Entry 8DFS (electron microscopy, 3.00 A resolution); this record covers chains A and I of the 13 polymer chains in the assembly.

[Chain A]
Molecule: pre-crRNA processing endonuclease
From: Desulfovibrio vulgaris
Notes: EC 3.1.-.-
UniProtKB: Q72WF9 (Q72WF9_DESVH); residues 1-227 here = UniProt positions 1-227
Chain sequence (227 residues; each row starts with the number of its first residue):
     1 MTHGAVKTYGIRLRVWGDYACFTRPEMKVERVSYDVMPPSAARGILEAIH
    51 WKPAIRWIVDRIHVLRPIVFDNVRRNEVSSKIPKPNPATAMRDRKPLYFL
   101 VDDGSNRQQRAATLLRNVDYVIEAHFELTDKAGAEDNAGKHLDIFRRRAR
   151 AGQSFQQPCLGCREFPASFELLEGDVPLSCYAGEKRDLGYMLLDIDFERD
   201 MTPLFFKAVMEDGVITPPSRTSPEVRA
Disordered / not traced: 1-7

[Chain I]
Molecule: CRISPR-associated protein, CT1133 family
From: Desulfovibrio vulgaris str. Hildenborough
UniProtKB: Q72WF8 (Q72WF8_DESVH); residue numbers follow UniProt; this construct covers 1-612
Chain sequence (612 residues; each row starts with the number of its first residue):
     1 MILQALHGYYQRMSADPDAGMPPYGTSMENISFALVLDAKGTLRGIEDLR
    51 EQEGKKLRPRKMLVPIAEKKGNGIKPNFLWENTSYILGVDAKGKQERTDK
   101 CHAAFIAHIKAYCDTADQDLAAVLQFLEHGEKDLSAFPVSEEVIGSNIVF
   151 RIEGEPGFVHERPAARQAWANCLNRREQGLCGQCLITGERQKPIAQLHPS
   201 IKGGRDGVRGAQAVASIVSFNNTAFESYGKEQSINAPVSQEAAFSYVTAL
   251 NYLLNPSNRQKVTIADATVVFWAERSSPAEDIFAGMFDPPSTTAKPESSN
   301 GTPPEDSEEGSQPDTARDDPHAAARMHDLLVAIRSGKRATDIMPDMDESV
   351 RFHVLGLSPNAARLSVRFWEVDTVGHMLDKVGRHYRELEIIPQFNNEQEF
   401 PSLSTLLRQTAVLNKTENISPVLAGGLFRAMLTGGPYPQSLLPAVLGRIR
   451 AEHARPEDKSRYRLEVVTYYRAALIKAYLIRNRKLEVPVSLDPARTDRPY
   501 LLGRLFAVLEKAQEDAVPGANATIKDRYLASASANPGQVFHMLLKNASNH
   551 TAKLRKDPERKGSAIHYEIMMQEIIDNISDFPVTMSSDEQGLFMIGYYHQ
   601 RKALFTKKNKEN
Disordered / not traced: 1-2, 112-115, 131-139, 179-180, 291-324, 562-563, 609-612

[Chain A / chain I interface]
Pairs across the interface (44):
  P25(A) with F220(I); A236(I)
  E26(A) with L185(I); V218(I); A236(I)
  M27(A) with V366(I), hydrophobic
  K28(A) with F220(I); F225(I); S227(I), hydrogen bond
  V29(A) with S219(I); F225(I), hydrophobic; R363(I)
  E30(A) with N360(I), hydrogen bond; R363(I), salt bridge; S365(I)
  F70(A) with R429(I), hydrogen bond (backbone-side chain)
  D71(A) with R429(I)
  N72(A) with R367(I), hydrogen bond (side chain-backbone); R429(I)
  V78(A) with A224(I)
  S79(A) with N222(I); T223(I); A224(I), hydrogen bond (backbone-backbone)
  S80(A) with T223(I); A224(I)
  K81(A) with T223(I), hydrogen bond (backbone-side chain); E226(I), hydrogen bond (side chain-backbone)
  Q108(A) with R363(I), hydrogen bond
  Q109(A) with R363(I), hydrogen bond (backbone-side chain)
  R110(A) with F225(I); R363(I)
  Y190(A) with Q4(I); L185(I); T187(I); G188(I)
  I195(A) with Y228(I)
  F197(A) with Y228(I), hydrophobic
  D200(A) with K230(I), salt bridge
  M201(A) with Y228(I); K230(I), hydrogen bond (backbone-side chain)
  L204(A) with Q183(I)
  F205(A) with Q183(I), hydrogen bond (backbone-side chain); L185(I), hydrophobic
  V225(A) with R190(I), hydrogen bond (backbone-side chain)
Interface residues without a listed pair, chain A (31 interface residues in all): V32, R74, A111, T113, G189, T202, P203
Interface residues without a listed pair, chain I (28 interface residues in all): I186, I217, N235, P237

[Summary]
The interface between chain A and chain I involves 31 residues on one side and 28 on the other, with 12
hydrogen bonds and 2 salt bridges. Polar contacts include E30(A)-R363(I), D200(A)-K230(I) and K28(A)-S227(I).
Chain A is pre-crRNA processing endonuclease (Desulfovibrio vulgaris) and chain I is CRISPR-associated
protein, CT1133 family (Desulfovibrio vulgaris str. Hildenborough); the structure, type I-C Cascade bound to
AcrIF2, was determined by electron microscopy, deposited together with 8DEJ, 8DFA, 8DEX and 8DFO.
